8RWV - chains D and J of the 14 polymer chains in the assembly; structure by electron microscopy, 6.68 A resolution (low resolution: residue-level contacts below are approximate; hydrogen-bond / salt-bridge calls are withheld).

== Chain D ==
Name: Origin recognition complex subunit 4
Organism: Homo sapiens
UniProt: O43929 (ORC4_HUMAN); residue numbers follow UniProt; this construct covers 1-436
Amino-acid sequence (436 residues; each row starts with the number of its first residue):
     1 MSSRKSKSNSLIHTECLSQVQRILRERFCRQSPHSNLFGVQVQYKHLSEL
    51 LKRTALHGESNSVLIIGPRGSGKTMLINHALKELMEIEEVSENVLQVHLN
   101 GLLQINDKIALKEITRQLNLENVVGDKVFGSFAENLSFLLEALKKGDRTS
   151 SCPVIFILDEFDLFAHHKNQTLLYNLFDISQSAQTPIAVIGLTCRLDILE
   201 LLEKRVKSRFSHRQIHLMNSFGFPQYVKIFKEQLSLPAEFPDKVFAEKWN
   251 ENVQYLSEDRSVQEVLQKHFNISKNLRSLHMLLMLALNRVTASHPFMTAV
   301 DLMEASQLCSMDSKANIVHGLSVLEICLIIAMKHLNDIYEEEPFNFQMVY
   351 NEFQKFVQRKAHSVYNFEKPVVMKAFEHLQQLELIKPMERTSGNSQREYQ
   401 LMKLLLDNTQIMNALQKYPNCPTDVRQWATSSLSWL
Unresolved in the structure: 138-145
Swiss-Prot annotation at these positions:
  - binding site (ATP): Gly67 to Thr74
  - modified residue: Lys7 (N6-methyllysine)
  - natural variant: Tyr174 (Y174C: In MGORS2)
  - mutagenesis: Lys73 (K73A/E: Impairs ORC complex formation), Asp159 to Glu160 (Impairs ORC complex formation)

== Chain J ==
Molecule: 40-nt DNA strand
Organism: Homo sapiens
Sequence (40 nucleotides; row label = number of the first residue in the row):
     6 AATGTTTATTGGAGTGTTGTACAAAAAAGTTTCCAGTCAT

== Chain D / chain J interface ==
Residue-residue contacts - 5 pairs, chain D then chain J:
  Lys108(D) - DT14(J)
  Phe129(D) - DT12(J)
  Phe129(D) - DA13(J)
  Phe129(D) - DT14(J)
  Glu389(D) - DA26(J)
Interface residues without a listed pair, chain D (4 interface residues in all): Arg390
Interface residues without a listed pair, chain J (6 interface residues in all): DG24, DT25

== Summary ==
4 residues of chain D and 6 residues of chain J are in contact. UniProt lists 8 ATP-binding residues and 3
mutagenesis sites on chain D.
Chain D is Origin recognition complex subunit 4 and chain J is a 40-nt DNA strand, both from Homo sapiens; the
structure, Human OCCM DNA licensing intermediate, was determined by electron microscopy.
